PDB entry 8PSQ | electron microscopy, 2.65 A resolution | chains B and S of the 5 polymer chains in the assembly

# Chain B
Molecule: Putative PB1
Source organism: Tilapia lake virus
UniProtKB: A0A1Y9SHW4 (A0A1Y9SHW4_9VIRU); numbering as in UniProt (aligned over 1-519)
Chain sequence (519 residues; row label = number of the first residue in the row):
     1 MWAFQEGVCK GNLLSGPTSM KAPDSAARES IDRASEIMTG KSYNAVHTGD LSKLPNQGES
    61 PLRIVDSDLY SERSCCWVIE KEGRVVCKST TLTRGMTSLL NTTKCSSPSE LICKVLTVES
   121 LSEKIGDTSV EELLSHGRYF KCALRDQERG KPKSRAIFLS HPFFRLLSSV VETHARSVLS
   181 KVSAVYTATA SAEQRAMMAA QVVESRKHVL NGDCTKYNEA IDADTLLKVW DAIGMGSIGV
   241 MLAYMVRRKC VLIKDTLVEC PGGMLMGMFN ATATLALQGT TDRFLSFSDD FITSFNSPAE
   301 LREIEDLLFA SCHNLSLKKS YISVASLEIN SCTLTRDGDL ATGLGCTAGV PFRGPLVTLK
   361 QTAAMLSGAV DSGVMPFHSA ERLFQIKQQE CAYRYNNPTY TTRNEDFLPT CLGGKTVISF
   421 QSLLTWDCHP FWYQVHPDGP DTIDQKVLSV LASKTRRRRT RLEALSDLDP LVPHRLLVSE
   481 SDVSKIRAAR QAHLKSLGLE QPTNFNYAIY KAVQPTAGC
Unresolved in the structure: 516-519
Ion coordination: Mg2+ near Asp290 (its only coordinating residue here)
From the paper describing this entry:
  - specificity-determining residues: Asn270 (proposed by the authors, not directly observed)

# Chain S
Molecule: 5' cRNA end - cRNA loop
Sequence (40 nucleotides; row label = number of the first residue in the row; numbers below 1 keep their minus sign (C-24 is residue -24)):
   -24 CCAAAUUUUA CUCACAAGUC AGGACGUGAG AAAGAUUUGC
Unresolved in the structure: -24 to 0

# Interface between chain B and chain S
Contacting residue pairs (46):
  Arg73(B) with G14(S), salt bridge to the phosphate
  Ser74(B) with U13(S), phosphate contact; G14(S), hydrogen bond to the phosphate
  Lys81(B) with A6(S), salt bridge to the phosphate
  Val85(B) with A7(S), base contact
  Val86(B) with A7(S), base contact
  Cys87(B) with A7(S), hydrogen bond to the base; A8(S), phosphate contact
  Lys88(B) with A6(S), salt bridge to the phosphate; A8(S), salt bridge to the phosphate
  Ser89(B) with A8(S), hydrogen bond to the phosphate
  Lys141(B) with A7(S), hydrogen bond to the sugar
  Ala143(B) with U13(S), sugar contact
  Leu144(B) with U13(S), hydrogen bond to the base
  Arg145(B) with U13(S), hydrogen bond to the base; G14(S), hydrogen bond to the base
  Asp146(B) with U13(S), base contact
  Ile157(B) with U13(S), sugar contact; G14(S), base contact
  Phe158(B) with G14(S), hydrogen bond to the sugar
  Leu159(B) with U13(S), sugar contact; G14(S), sugar contact
  Arg165(B) with C15(S), salt bridge to the phosphate
  Leu252(B) with A7(S), base contact
  Asp255(B) with A7(S), hydrogen bond to the base
  Met266(B) with G14(S), hydrogen bond to the base
  Gly267(B) with C15(S), hydrogen bond to the sugar
  Met268(B) with G14(S), sugar contact; C15(S), sugar contact
  Asn270(B) with C15(S), base contact
  Leu448(B) with U11(S), base contact
  Ser449(B) with U11(S), base contact
  Ala452(B) with U11(S), hydrogen bond to the sugar
  Thr455(B) with A10(S), phosphate contact; U11(S), hydrogen bond to the sugar; U12(S), hydrogen bond to the phosphate
  Arg456(B) with G5(S), hydrogen bond to the base; G9(S), hydrogen bond to the sugar; A10(S), hydrogen bond to the phosphate
  Arg457(B) with G9(S), salt bridge to the phosphate; U12(S), hydrogen bond to the phosphate; U13(S), salt bridge to the phosphate
  Arg458(B) with U11(S), hydrogen bond to the base
  Arg459(B) with G3(S), salt bridge to the phosphate; A4(S), salt bridge to the phosphate
  Arg461(B) with A4(S), salt bridge to the phosphate
Other interface residues (no listed pair), chain B (36 interface residues in all): Glu72, Leu92, Thr256, Leu257

# Overview
The interface between chain B and chain S involves 36 residues on one side and 13 on the other, with 19
hydrogen bonds and 10 salt bridges. Among the polar pairs are Cys87(B)-A7(S), Leu144(B)-U13(S) and
Arg145(B)-U13(S). The paper reports the specificity determinant Asn270(B).
Here chain B is Putative PB1 (Tilapia lake virus) and chain S is 5' cRNA end - cRNA loop. Entry 8PSQ (Tilapia
Lake Virus polymerase in cRNA pre-initiation state mode A (core only)) was determined by electron microscopy
together with 8PSN, 8PSO, 8PSS, 8PSU, 8PSX, 8PSZ and 6 further entries from the same study.
